4EIR - chain A; structure by X-ray diffraction, 1.10 A resolution.

Chain A:
Protein: polysaccharide monooxygenase-2
Organism: Neurospora crassa
UniProt: Q1K8B6 (Q1K8B6_NEUCR); residues 1-223 here correspond to UniProt positions 16-238 (UniProt number = residue number + 15)
Sequence (223 residues; each row starts with the number of its first residue):
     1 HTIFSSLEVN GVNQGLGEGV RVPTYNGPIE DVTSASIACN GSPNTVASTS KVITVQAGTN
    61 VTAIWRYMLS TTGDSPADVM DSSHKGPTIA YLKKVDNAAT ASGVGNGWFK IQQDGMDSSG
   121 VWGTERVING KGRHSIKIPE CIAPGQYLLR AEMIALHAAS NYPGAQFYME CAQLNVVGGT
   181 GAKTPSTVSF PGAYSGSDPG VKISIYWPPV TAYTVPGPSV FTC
Disulfide bonds: Cys39-Cys171, Cys141-Cys223
Glycans and other covalent adducts: N-acetylglucosamine (NAG) linked to Asn60
Modified / non-standard residues: His1 (4-methyl-histidine; HIC)
Construct notes: conflict Ala212 (Ser227 in Q1K8B6)
Metal / ion sites: Cu ion: His1, His84
Small-molecule neighbours: oxygen molecule (OXY): His1, Tyr67, Asp81, His84
UniProt features mapped onto this chain:
  - active site: His157 (Proton donor)
  - binding site (Cu(2+)): His1, His84, Tyr168
  - binding site (O2): Glu30, His157, Gln166
  - site: His157 (Promotes oxygen activation)
  - glycosylation: Asn60 (N-linked (GlcNAc...) asparagine)
Reported in the primary citation:
  - Cu ion coordination: His1, His84, Tyr168
  - binding site for oxygen molecule: His1, Tyr67, Asp81, His84
  - catalytic residues: His157 (proposed by the authors, not directly observed)
  - post-translational modification sites: His1

In short:
Ligands of chain A: oxygen molecule. Covalently linked N-acetylglucosamine: at Asn60. His1 and His84 form the
Cu ion site. From UniProt: active-site residue His157, 3 Cu2+-binding residues and 3 O2-binding residues. The
paper reports the catalytic residue His157; a binding site for oxygen molecule at His1, Tyr67 and Asp81 among
others.
Chain A is polysaccharide monooxygenase-2 (Neurospora crassa); the structure, Structural basis for substrate
targeting and catalysis by fungal polysaccharide monooxygenases (PMO-2), was determined by X-ray diffraction
together with 4EIS from the same study.
